PDB entry 6E0P | electron microscopy, 2.60 A resolution | chains A and I of the 12 polymer chains in the assembly

== Chain A ==
Molecule: Histone H3-like centromeric protein A
Organism: Homo sapiens
UniProtKB: P49450 (CENPA_HUMAN); residue numbers follow UniProt; this construct covers 1-140
Chain sequence (158 residues; numbered -17 to 140; the number before each row is that of its first residue; numbers below 1 keep their minus sign (Met-17 is residue -17)):
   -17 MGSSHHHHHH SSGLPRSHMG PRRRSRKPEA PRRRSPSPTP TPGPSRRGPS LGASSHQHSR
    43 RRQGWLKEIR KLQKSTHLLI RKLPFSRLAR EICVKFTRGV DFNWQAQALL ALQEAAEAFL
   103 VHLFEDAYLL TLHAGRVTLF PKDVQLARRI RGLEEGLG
Disordered / not traced: -17 to 41
Construct notes: initiating methionine (-17); expression tag (-16 to 0)
UniProt features mapped onto this chain:
  - region: Gln39 to Leu54 (Important for flexibility of DNA ends that protrude from nucleosomes)
  - modified residue: Gly2 (N,N,N-trimethylglycine), Ser7 (Phosphoserine), Ser17 (Phosphoserine), Ser19 (Phosphoserine), Ser27 (Phosphoserine), Ser68 (Phosphoserine)
  - mutagenesis: Ser7 (S7A: Induces a delay at the terminal stage of cytokinesis and chromosome misalignment during mitosis due to a defect in kinetochore attachment to microtubules), Ser17 (S17A: Impaired mitotic chromosome congression and chromosome segregation; when associated with A-19), Ser19 (S19A: Impaired mitotic chromosome congression and chromosome segregation; when associated with A-17), Ser68 (S68A: No effect on interaction with HJURP. Impairs localization at centromeres; S68E/Q: Impairs interaction with HJURP, association with chromatin and localization at centromeres), Arg80 to Gly81 (Impairs retention at centromeres, but not targeting to centromeres), His104 (H104G: Reduces location at centromeres. Abolishes location at centromeres; when associated with C-112), Leu112 (L112C: No effect on location at centromeres. Abolishes location at centromeres; when associated with G-104)
From the paper describing this entry:
  - binding site for the 145-nt DNA strand (chain I): Arg42, Arg43, Arg44, Lys49
  - conformationally variable residues: Arg42

== Chain I ==
Molecule: 145-nt DNA strand
Sequence (145 nucleotides; numbered 1 to 145; the number before each row is that of its first residue):
     1 ATCAATATCC ACCTGCAGAT TCTACCAAAA GTGTATTTGG AAACTGCTCC ATCAAAAGGC
    61 ATGTTCAGCT CTGTGAGTGA AACTCCATCA TCACAAAGAA TATTCTGAGA ATGCTTCCGT
   121 TTGCCTTTTA TATGAACTTC CTGAT

== Interface between chain A and chain I ==
Contacting residue pairs - 17 pairs, chain A then chain I:
  Arg43(A) - DA81(I)  base contact
  Arg43(A) - DA82(I)  hydrogen bond to the sugar
  Arg44(A) - DA82(I)  sugar contact
  Arg44(A) - DC83(I)  salt bridge to the phosphate
  Gln45(A) - DA82(I)  phosphate contact
  Gly46(A) - DA82(I)  hydrogen bond to the phosphate
  Trp47(A) - DA82(I)  hydrogen bond to the phosphate
  Lys49(A) - DA7(I)  sugar contact
  Lys49(A) - DT8(I)  phosphate contact
  Arg63(A) - DA90(I)  phosphate contact
  Arg63(A) - DT91(I)  salt bridge to the phosphate
  Lys64(A) - DT91(I)  hydrogen bond to the phosphate
  Leu65(A) - DA90(I)  phosphate contact
  Leu65(A) - DT91(I)  hydrogen bond to the phosphate
  Pro66(A) - DA90(I)  phosphate contact
  Arg69(A) - DA90(I)  salt bridge to the phosphate
  Asn85(A) - DA100(I)  sugar contact
Interface residues without a listed pair, chain A (13 interface residues in all): Thr120
Interface residues without a listed pair, chain I (9 interface residues in all): DA80

== Overview ==
13 residues of chain A and 9 residues of chain I are in contact; the contacts include 5 hydrogen bonds and 3
salt bridges. Among the polar pairs are Arg43(A)-DA82(I), Gly46(A)-DA82(I) and Trp47(A)-DA82(I). The paper
reports a binding site for the 145-nt DNA strand (chain I) at Arg42(A), Arg43(A) and Arg44(A) among others;
conformational variability at Arg42(A).
Chain A is Histone H3-like centromeric protein A (Homo sapiens) and chain I is a 145-nt DNA strand; the
structure, Cryo-EM structure of the centromeric nucleosome (Native alpha satellite DNA) in complex with a
single chain ..., was determined by electron microscopy together with 6DZT, 6E0C and 6O1D from the same study.
